8QH5 - chains A and B of the 4 polymer chains in the assembly; structure by electron microscopy, 3.40 A resolution.

[Chain A]
Protein: DNA excision repair protein ERCC-8
Organism: Homo sapiens
UniProtKB: Q13216 (ERCC8_HUMAN); residue numbers follow UniProt; this construct covers 1-396
Sequence (408 residues; each row starts with the number of its first residue):
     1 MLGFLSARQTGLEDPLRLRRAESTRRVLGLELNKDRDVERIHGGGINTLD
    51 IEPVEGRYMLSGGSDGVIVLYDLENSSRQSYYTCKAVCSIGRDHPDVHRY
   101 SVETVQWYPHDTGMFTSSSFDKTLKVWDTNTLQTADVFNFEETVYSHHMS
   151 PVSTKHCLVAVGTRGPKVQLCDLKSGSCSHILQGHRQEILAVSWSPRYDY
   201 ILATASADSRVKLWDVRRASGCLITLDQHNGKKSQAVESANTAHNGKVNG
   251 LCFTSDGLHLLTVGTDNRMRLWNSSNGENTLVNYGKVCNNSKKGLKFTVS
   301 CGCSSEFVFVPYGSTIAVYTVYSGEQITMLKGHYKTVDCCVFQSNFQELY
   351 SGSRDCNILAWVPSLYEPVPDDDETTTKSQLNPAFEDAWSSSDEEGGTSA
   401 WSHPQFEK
Disordered / not traced: 233-239, 367-408
Differences from the reference sequence: expression tag (397-408)
Curated features (UniProtKB/Swiss-Prot):
  - modified residue (Phosphoserine): Ser390, Ser391, Ser392
  - natural variant: Ala160 (A160T: In CSA; A160V: In CSA), Trp194 (W194C: In CSA), Leu202 (L202S: In CSA), Ala205 (A205P: In CSA), Asp266 (D266G: In CSA), Tyr322 to Gly396 (deletion: In CSA), Trp361 (W361C: In UVSS2)
  - mutagenesis: Tyr334 (Y334A: Defects in transcription-coupled nucleotide excision repair (TC-NER))

[Chain B]
Protein: DNA damage-binding protein 1
Organism: Homo sapiens
UniProtKB: Q16531 (DDB1_HUMAN); residues 1-1140 here = UniProt positions 1-1140
Sequence (1160 residues; row label = number of the first residue in the row; numbers below 1 keep their minus sign (Met-19 is residue -19)):
   -19 MAHHHHHHSAALEVLFQGPGMSYNYVVTAQKPTAVNGCVTGHFTSAEDLN
    31 LLIAKNTRLEIYVVTAEGLRPVKEVGMYGKIAVMELFRPKGESKDLLFIL
    81 TAKYNACILEYKQSGESIDIITRAHGNVQDRIGRPSETGIIGIIDPECRM
   131 IGLRLYDGLFKVIPLDRDNKELKAFNIRLEELHVIDVKFLYGCQAPTICF
   181 VYQDPQGRHVKTYEVSLREKEFNKGPWKQENVEAEASMVIAVPEPFGGAI
   231 IIGQESITYHNGDKYLAIAPPIIKQSTIVCHNRVDPNGSRYLLGDMEGRL
   281 FMLLLEKEEQMDGTVTLKDLRVELLGETSIAECLTYLDNGVVFVGSRLGD
   331 SQLVKLNVDSNEQGSYVVAMETFTNLGPIVDMCVVDLERQGQGQLVTCSG
   381 AFKEGSLRIIRNGIGIHEHASIDLPGIKGLWPLRSDPNRETDDTLVLSFV
   431 GQTRVLMLNGEEVEETELMGFVDDQQTFFCGNVAHQQLIQITSASVRLVS
   481 QEPKALVSEWKEPQAKNISVASCNSSQVVVAVGRALYYLQIHPQELRQIS
   531 HTEMEHEVACLDITPLGDSNGLSPLCAIGLWTDISARILKLPSFELLHKE
   581 MLGGEIIPRSILMTTFESSHYLLCALGDGALFYFGLNIETGLLSDRKKVT
   631 LGTQPTVLRTFRSLSTTNVFACSDRPTVIYSSNHKLVFSNVNLKEVNYMC
   681 PLNSDGYPDSLALANNSTLTIGTIDEIQKLHIRTVPLYESPRKICYQEVS
   731 QCFGVLSSRIEVQDTSGGTTALRPSASTQALSSSVSSSKLFSSSTAPHET
   781 SFGEEVEVHNLLIIDQHTFEVLHAHQFLQNEYALSLVSCKLGKDPNTYFI
   831 VGTAMVYPEEAEPKQGRIVVFQYSDGKLQTVAEKEVKGAVYSMVEFNGKL
   881 LASINSTVRLYEWTTEKELRTECNHYNNIMALYLKTKGDFILVGDLMRSV
   931 LLLAYKPMEGNFEEIARDFNPNWMSAVEILDDDNFLGAENAFNLFVCQKD
   981 SAATTDEERQHLQEVGLFHLGEFVNVFCHGSLVMQNLGETSTPTQGSVLF
  1031 GTVNGMIGLVTSLSESWYNLLLDMQNRLNKVIKSVGKIEHSFWRSFHTER
  1081 KTEPATGFIDGDLIESFLDISRPKMQEVVANLQYDDGSGMKREATADDLI
  1131 KVVEELTRIH
Disordered / not traced: -19 to 0, 745-747, 772-776, 1016-1021
Differences from the reference sequence: initiating methionine (-19); expression tag (-18 to 0)
Curated features (UniProtKB/Swiss-Prot):
  - modified residue: Ser2 (N-acetylserine), Lys1067 (N6-acetyllysine), Thr1125 (Phosphothreonine)
  - cross-link: Lys1121 (Glycyl lysine isopeptide (Lys-Gly) (interchain with G-Cter in SUMO2))
  - natural variant: Asp184 to Gln186 (deletion: In WHIKERS), Arg188 (R188Q: In WHIKERS; R188W: In WHIKERS), Glu213 (E213K: In WHIKERS), Phe429 (F429V: In WHIKERS)
  - mutagenesis: Tyr316 to Asn319 (Impairs interaction with DDA1), Glu537 (E537A: Slightly impairs interaction with CUL4A), Trp561 (W561A: Strongly impairs interaction with CUL4A), Glu840 to Glu842 (Impairs interaction with AMBRA1, DTL, DET1, DCAF1, DCAF5, DCAF11 and DCAF8), Met910 to Tyr913 (Impairs interaction with AMBRA1, DTL and DCAF5), Trp953 (W953A: Impairs interaction with AMBRA1, ERCC8, DCAF5 and DCAF11)

[Interface between chain A and chain B]
Residue-residue contacts - 77 pairs, chain A then chain B:
  Met1(A) - Ala841(B)  hydrogen bond (backbone-backbone)
  Met1(A) - Tyr871(B)
  Met1(A) - Met910(B)  hydrophobic
  Met1(A) - Leu926(B)  hydrophobic
  Leu2(A) - Leu814(B)  hydrophobic
  Leu2(A) - Pro843(B)
  Leu2(A) - Tyr871(B)  hydrophobic
  Leu5(A) - Leu912(B)  hydrophobic
  Leu5(A) - Tyr913(B)
  Ser6(A) - Arg722(B)
  Arg8(A) - Tyr913(B)  hydrogen bond
  Arg8(A) - Met954(B)  hydrogen bond (side chain-backbone)
  Arg8(A) - Asn970(B)  hydrogen bond
  Arg8(A) - Phe1003(B)
  Gln9(A) - Pro358(B)
  Gln9(A) - Val360(B)
  Gln9(A) - Lys723(B)
  Gln9(A) - Asn1005(B)  hydrogen bond (backbone-side chain)
  Gln9(A) - Val1033(B)
  Thr10(A) - Leu328(B)
  Thr10(A) - Pro358(B)
  Gly11(A) - Val1033(B)
  Leu12(A) - Leu328(B)  hydrophobic
  Leu12(A) - Phe382(B)  hydrophobic
  Pro15(A) - Asn970(B)
  Pro15(A) - Phe972(B)  hydrophobic
  Leu16(A) - Glu1079(B)
  Arg17(A) - Glu117(B)  hydrogen bond (side chain-backbone)
  Arg19(A) - Trp953(B)
  Arg19(A) - Asn970(B)
  Arg19(A) - Glu1079(B)  salt bridge
  Arg20(A) - Pro115(B)  hydrogen bond (side chain-backbone)
  Arg20(A) - Glu1079(B)  salt bridge
  Glu22(A) - Leu926(B)
  Glu22(A) - Trp953(B)
  Arg26(A) - Met927(B)
  Arg57(A) - Glu987(B)  salt bridge
  Arg57(A) - His991(B)  hydrogen bond
  Glu74(A) - Phe949(B)
  Ser76(A) - Gln990(B)
  Arg78(A) - Asn907(B)
  Arg78(A) - Glu943(B)  salt bridge
  Arg78(A) - Glu944(B)  salt bridge
  Arg78(A) - Gln990(B)
  Val152(A) - Arg111(B)
  Pro196(A) - Ile112(B)
  Arg197(A) - Asp110(B)  salt bridge
  Arg197(A) - Ile112(B)  hydrogen bond (side chain-backbone)
  Arg197(A) - Leu139(B)
  Asp256(A) - Ile112(B)
  Leu258(A) - Asp137(B)
  Leu258(A) - Leu139(B)  hydrophobic
  Leu258(A) - Arg158(B)  hydrogen bond (backbone-side chain)
  His259(A) - Arg158(B)
  Asn273(A) - Arg158(B)  hydrogen bond
  Asn273(A) - Glu160(B)
  Ser274(A) - Arg158(B)
  Ser275(A) - Arg158(B)  hydrogen bond
  Glu278(A) - Glu160(B)
  Cys301(A) - Arg1080(B)
  Ser304(A) - Arg114(B)  hydrogen bond (backbone-side chain)
  Glu306(A) - Arg114(B)  salt bridge
  Tyr322(A) - Arg114(B)  hydrogen bond
  Tyr322(A) - Leu162(B)  hydrophobic
  Ser344(A) - Arg1080(B)  hydrogen bond
  Asn345(A) - Pro951(B)
  Asn345(A) - Arg1080(B)
  Phe346(A) - Arg928(B)
  Phe346(A) - Phe949(B)
  Phe346(A) - Pro951(B)  hydrophobic
  Leu365(A) - Glu842(B)
  Tyr366(A) - Glu842(B)
  Tyr366(A) - Pro843(B)
  Tyr366(A) - Lys844(B)
  Tyr366(A) - Lys867(B)
  Tyr366(A) - Gly868(B)
  Tyr366(A) - Asn885(B)
Also at the interface, not in a pair above, chain A (48 interface residues in all): Asp14, Ser23, Glu55, Asn75, Ser255, Gly302, Cys303, Ser323, Gln347
Also at the interface, not in a pair above, chain B (58 interface residues in all): Gly113, Ser116, Gly138, Pro185, Ala381, Val836, Ile909, Ile945, Asn950

[Summary]
48 residues of chain A face 58 of chain B across their interface; the contacts include 15 hydrogen bonds and 7
salt bridges. Polar contacts include Arg19(A)-Glu1079(B), Arg20(A)-Glu1079(B) and Arg57(A)-Glu987(B). From
UniProt: one mutagenesis site on chain A; 14 mutagenesis sites on chain B.
Here chain A is DNA excision repair protein ERCC-8 and chain B is DNA damage-binding protein 1, both from Homo
sapiens. Entry 8QH5 (CryoEM structure of UVSSA(VHS)-CSA-DDB1-DDA1) was determined by electron microscopy.
